Entry 7TLP (X-ray diffraction, 2.99 A resolution); this record covers chain A.

Chain A:
Protein: Cysteine desulfurase
Source organism: Lancefieldella parvula
Notes: EC 2.8.1.7
Reference sequence: C8W9P2 (C8W9P2_ATOPD); numbering as in UniProt (aligned over 1-429)
Sequence (447 residues; row label = number of the first residue in the row; numbers below 1 keep their minus sign (Met-17 is residue -17)):
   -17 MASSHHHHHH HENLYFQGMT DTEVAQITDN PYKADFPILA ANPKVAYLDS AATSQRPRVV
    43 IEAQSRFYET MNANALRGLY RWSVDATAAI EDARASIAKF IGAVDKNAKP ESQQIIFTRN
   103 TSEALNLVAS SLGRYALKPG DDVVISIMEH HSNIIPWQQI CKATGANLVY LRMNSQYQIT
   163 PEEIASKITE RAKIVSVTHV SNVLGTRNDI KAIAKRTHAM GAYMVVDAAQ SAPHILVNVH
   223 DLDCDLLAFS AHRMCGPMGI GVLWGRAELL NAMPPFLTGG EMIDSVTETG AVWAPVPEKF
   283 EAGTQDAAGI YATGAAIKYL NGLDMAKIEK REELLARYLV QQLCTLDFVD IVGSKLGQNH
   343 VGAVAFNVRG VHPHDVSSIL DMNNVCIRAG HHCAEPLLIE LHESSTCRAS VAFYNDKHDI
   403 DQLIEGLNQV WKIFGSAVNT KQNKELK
Unresolved in the structure: -17 to 0, 55-66, 88-89, 265-275, 417-429
Differences from the reference sequence: initiating methionine (-17); expression tag (-16 to 0); conflict Ala90 (Asp in C8W9P2); engineered mutation Arg235 (Lys in C8W9P2)
Ligand contacts: N-pyridoxyl-glycine-5-monophosphate (PLG; N-glycine-[3-hydroxy-2-methyl-5-phosphonooxymethyl-pyridin-4-yl-methane]): Ala33, Ala34, Asn102, Thr103, Ser104, His132, Ser134, Thr180, Val182, Asn184, Asp209, Ala211, Gln212, Ser232, His234, Arg235, Gly285, Thr286, Arg390
From the paper describing this entry:
  - binding site for N-pyridoxyl-glycine-5-monophosphate: Thr103, His132, Asp209, Gln212, His234, Arg235, Arg390
  - catalytic residues: His132
  - mutagenesis - A34Y, H132A: abolished catalytic activity

Overview:
Chain A binds N-pyridoxyl-glycine-5-monophosphate. The paper reports the catalytic residue His132; A34Y and
H132A abolish catalytic activity.
Chain A is Cysteine desulfurase (Lancefieldella parvula); the structure, Structure of Atopobium parvulum SufS
K235R, was determined by X-ray diffraction together with 7TLM, 7TLQ and 7TLR from the same study.
